Entry 1E7M (X-ray diffraction, 2.54 A resolution); this record covers chain A.

# Chain A
Protein: Glucose 6-phosphate 1-dehydrogenase
From: Leuconostoc mesenteroides
Notes: EC 1.1.1.49
UniProt: P11411 (G6PD_LEUME); residue numbers follow UniProt; this construct covers 1-485
Chain sequence (485 residues; numbered 1 to 485; the number before each row is that of its first residue):
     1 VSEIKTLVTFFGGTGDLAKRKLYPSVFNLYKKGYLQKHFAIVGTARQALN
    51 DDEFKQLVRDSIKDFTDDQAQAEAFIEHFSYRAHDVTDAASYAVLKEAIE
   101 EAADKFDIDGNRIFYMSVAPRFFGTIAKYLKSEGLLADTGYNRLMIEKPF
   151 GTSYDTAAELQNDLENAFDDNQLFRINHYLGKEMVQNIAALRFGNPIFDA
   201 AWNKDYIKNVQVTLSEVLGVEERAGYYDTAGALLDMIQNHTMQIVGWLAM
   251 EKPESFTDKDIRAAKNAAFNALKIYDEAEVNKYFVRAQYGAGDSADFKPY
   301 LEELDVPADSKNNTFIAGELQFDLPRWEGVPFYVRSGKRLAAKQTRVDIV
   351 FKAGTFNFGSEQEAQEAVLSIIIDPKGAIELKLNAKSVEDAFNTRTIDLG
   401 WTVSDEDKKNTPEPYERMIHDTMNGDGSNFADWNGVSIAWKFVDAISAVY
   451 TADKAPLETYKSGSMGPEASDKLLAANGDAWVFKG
Differences from the reference sequence: engineered mutation N177 (Asp in P11411)
Ion coordination: Ca2+ near N477 (its only coordinating residue here)

# In short
Chain A is Glucose 6-phosphate 1-dehydrogenase (Leuconostoc mesenteroides); the structure, Active site mutant
(D177->n) of glucose 6-phosphate dehydrogenase from leuconostoc mesenteroides, was determined by X-ray
diffraction together with 1E77 and 1E7Y from the same study.
